PDB entry 5MMJ | electron microscopy, 3.60 A resolution | chains a and h of the 27 polymer chains in the assembly

== Chain a ==
Molecule: 16S ribosomal RNA
From: Spinacia oleracea
Sequence (1491 nucleotides; row label = number of the first residue in the row):
     1 UCUCAUGGAGAGUUCGAUCCUGGCUCAGGAUGAACGCUGGCGGCAUGCUU
    51 AACACAUGCAAGUCGGACGGGAAGUGGUGUUUCCAGUGGCGGACGGGUGA
   101 GUAACGCGUAAGAACCUGCCCUUGGGAGGGGAACAACAGCUGGAAACGGC
   151 UGCUAAUACCCCGUAGGCUGAGAAGCAAAAGGAGGAAUCCGCCCGAGGAG
   201 GGGCUCGCGUCUGAUUAGCUAGUUGGUGAGGUAAUAGCUUACCAAGGCGA
   251 UGAUCAGUAGCUGGUCCGAGAGGAUGAUCAGCCACACUGGGACUGAGACA
   301 CGGCCCAGACUCCUACGGGAGGCAGCAGUGGGGAAUUUUCCGCAAUGGGC
   351 GAAAGCCUGACGGAGCAAUGCCGCGUGGAGGCAGAAGGCCCACGGGUCGU
   401 GAACUUCUUUUCCCGGAGAAGAAGCAAUGACGGUAUCCGGGGAAUAAGCA
   451 UCGGCUAACUCUGUGCCAGCAGCCGCGGUAAGACAGAGGAUGCAAGCGUU
   501 AUCCGGAAUGAUUGGGCGUAAAGCGUCUGUAGGUGGCUUUUUAAGUCCGC
   551 CGUCAAAUCCCAGGGCUCAACCCUGGACAGGCGGUGGAAACUACCAAGCU
   601 GGAGUACGGUAGGGGCAGAGGGAAUUUCCGGUGGAGCGGUGAAAUGCGUA
   651 GAGAUCGGAAAGAACACCAACGGCGAAAGCACUCUGCUGGGCCGACACUG
   701 ACACUGAGAGACGAAAGCUAGGGGAGCGAAUGGGAUUAGAUACCCCAGUA
   751 GUCCUAGCCGUAAACGAUGGAUACUAGGCGCUGUGCGUAUCGACCCGUGC
   801 AGUGUUGUAGCUAACGCGUUAAGUAUCCCGCCUGGGGAGUACGUUCGCAA
   851 GAAUGAAACUCAAAGGAAUUGACGGGGGCCCGCACAAGCGGUGGAGCAUG
   901 UGGUUUAAUUCGAUGCAAAGCGAAGAACCUUACCAGGGCUUGACAUGCCG
   951 CGAAUCCUCUUGAAAGAGAGGGGUGCCUUCGGGAACGCGGACACAGGUGG
  1001 UGCAUGGCUGUCGUCAGCUCGUGCCGUAAGGUGUUGGGUUAAGUCCCGCA
  1051 ACGAGCGCAACCCUCGUGUUUAGUUGCCAACGUUGAGUUUGGAACCCUGA
  1101 ACAGACUGCCGGUGAUAAGCCGGAGGAAGGUGAGGAUGACGUCAAGUCAU
  1151 CAUGCCCCUUAUGCCCUGGGCGACACACGUGCUACAAUGGCCGGGACAAA
  1201 GGGUCGCGAUCCCGCGAGGGUGAGCUAACCCCAAAAACCCGUCCUCAGUU
  1251 CGGAUUGCAGGCUGCAACUCGCCUGCAUGAAGCCGGAAUCGCUAGUAAUC
  1301 GCCGGUCAGCCAUACGGCGGUGAAUUCGUUCCCGGGCCUUGUACACACCG
  1351 CCCGUCACACUAUGGGAGCUGGCCAUGCCCGAAGUCGUUACCUUAACCGC
  1401 AAGGAGGGGGAUGCCGAAGGCAGGGCUAGUGACUGGAGUGAAGUCGUAAC
  1451 AAGGUAGCCGUACUGGAAGGUGCGGCUGGAUCACCUCCUUU
Unresolved in the structure: 1485-1491
Ion coordination: Mg2+ site 1 near G22 (its only coordinating residue here); Mg2+ site 2 near A34 (its only coordinating residue here); Mg2+ site 3: U49, G99; Mg2+ site 4 near A54 (its only coordinating residue here); Mg2+ site 5 near U57 (its only coordinating residue here); Mg2+ site 6 near A67 (its only coordinating residue here); Mg2+ site 7 near U80 (its only coordinating residue here); Mg2+ site 8: A93, G302; Mg2+ site 9 near C94 (its only coordinating residue here); Mg2+ site 10 near G95 (its only coordinating residue here); Mg2+ site 11 near G97 (its only coordinating residue here); Mg2+ site 12: A100, G101, G260; 81 more Mg2+ sites not listed
From the paper describing this entry:
  - conformationally variable residues (side-chain flip): A1441, A1442

== Chain h ==
Name: 30S ribosomal protein S8, chloroplastic
From: Spinacia oleracea
Reference sequence: P09597 (RR8_SPIOL); numbering as in UniProt (aligned over 1-134)
Sequence (134 residues; numbered 1 to 134; the number before each row is that of its first residue):
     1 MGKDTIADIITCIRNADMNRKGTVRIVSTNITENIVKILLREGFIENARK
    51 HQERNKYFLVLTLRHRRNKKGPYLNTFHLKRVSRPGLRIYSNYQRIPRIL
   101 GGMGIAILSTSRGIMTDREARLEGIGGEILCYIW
Unresolved in the structure: 1

== How chain a and chain h interact ==
Residue-residue contacts - 65 pairs, chain a then chain h:
  U3(a) with Arg98(h), hydrogen bond to the base
  C4(a) with Arg98(h), base contact
  G533(a) with Lys3(h), base contact
  U534(a) with Lys3(h), base contact; Pro85(h), phosphate contact
  G535(a) with Lys3(h), sugar contact; Pro85(h), phosphate contact; Arg88(h), salt bridge to the phosphate
  G536(a) with Gly2(h), sugar contact; Thr5(h), phosphate contact
  C537(a) with Thr5(h), hydrogen bond to the phosphate; Thr29(h), phosphate contact
  U538(a) with Thr29(h), phosphate contact; Asn30(h), hydrogen bond to the phosphate
  U539(a) with Asn30(h), hydrogen bond to the phosphate
  G545(a) with Tyr90(h), hydrogen bond to the base
  U546(a) with Tyr90(h), sugar contact
  C547(a) with Ser91(h), sugar contact; Ile125(h), sugar contact; Gly126(h), hydrogen bond to the sugar
  C548(a) with Asn92(h), phosphate contact; Tyr93(h), hydrogen bond to the phosphate; Gly124(h), sugar contact
  C578(a) with Gln94(h), phosphate contact
  A579(a) with Gln94(h), phosphate contact; Arg95(h), hydrogen bond to the phosphate
  G580(a) with Asn92(h), phosphate contact; Arg95(h), salt bridge to the phosphate
  A588(a) with Ser111(h), hydrogen bond to the base
  A589(a) with Ser111(h), sugar contact
  A590(a) with Ser109(h), hydrogen bond to the base; Thr110(h), base contact; Ser111(h), base contact; Gly113(h), sugar contact
  C591(a) with Arg88(h), hydrogen bond to the sugar; Ser109(h), hydrogen bond to the sugar; Glu128(h), hydrogen bond to the sugar
  U592(a) with Arg88(h), sugar contact
  G601(a) with Val27(h), base contact; Lys56(h), hydrogen bond to the sugar
  C704(a) with Lys3(h), base contact
  U772(a) with Gly2(h), hydrogen bond to the sugar
  A773(a) with Asp8(h), hydrogen bond to the sugar
  C774(a) with Cys12(h), sugar contact; Asn15(h), hydrogen bond to the base
  U775(a) with Asn19(h), hydrogen bond to the sugar; Lys21(h), phosphate contact
  A776(a) with Lys21(h), salt bridge to the phosphate
  A809(a) with Met18(h), sugar contact
  G810(a) with Tyr73(h), hydrogen bond to the phosphate
  G823(a) with Asn15(h), base contact
  U824(a) with Thr11(h), base contact; Arg14(h), hydrogen bond to the sugar; Asn15(h), hydrogen bond to the base
  A825(a) with Ala7(h), sugar contact; Thr11(h), hydrogen bond to the sugar; Arg14(h), hydrogen bond to the phosphate
  U826(a) with Lys3(h), sugar contact; Asp4(h), sugar contact; Arg84(h), phosphate contact; Pro85(h), phosphate contact
  C827(a) with Lys3(h), hydrogen bond to the sugar; Arg84(h), salt bridge to the phosphate; Pro85(h), sugar contact; Gly86(h), hydrogen bond to the phosphate
Interface residues without a listed pair, chain a (36 interface residues in all): U512
Interface residues without a listed pair, chain h (45 interface residues in all): Arg20, Ile31, Arg54, Asn55, Phe58, Leu87, Ile114, Gly127

== Summary ==
36 residues of chain a and 45 residues of chain h are in contact, with 25 hydrogen bonds and 4 salt bridges.
Polar pairs include U3(a)-Arg98(h), G545(a)-Tyr90(h) and A588(a)-Ser111(h). The Mg2+ site 3 is built by U49(a)
and G99(a). A93(a) and G302(a) coordinate Mg2+ site 8. From the paper: conformational variability at A1441(a)
and A1442(a).
Here chain a is 16S ribosomal RNA and chain h is 30S ribosomal protein S8, chloroplastic, both from Spinacia
oleracea. Entry 5MMJ (Structure of the small subunit of the chloroplast ribosome) was determined by electron
microscopy (same publication as 5MMI and 5MMM).
